8G80 - chains B and D of the 4 polymer chains in the assembly; structure by electron microscopy, 3.25 A resolution.

Chain B:
Molecule: Neuroligin-2
Source organism: Mus musculus
UniProtKB: Q62888 (NLGN2_RAT), isoform Q62888-2; the author numbering skips numbers that UniProt does not, so the offset changes along the chain: 14-150 = UniProt 14-150; 168-836 = UniProt 151-819
Chain sequence (870 residues; numbered -41 to 845; 17 numbers in that range are skipped by the numbering (no residue carries them; nothing is unmodelled there); the number before each row is that of its first residue; numbers below 1 keep their minus sign (Met-41 is residue -41)):
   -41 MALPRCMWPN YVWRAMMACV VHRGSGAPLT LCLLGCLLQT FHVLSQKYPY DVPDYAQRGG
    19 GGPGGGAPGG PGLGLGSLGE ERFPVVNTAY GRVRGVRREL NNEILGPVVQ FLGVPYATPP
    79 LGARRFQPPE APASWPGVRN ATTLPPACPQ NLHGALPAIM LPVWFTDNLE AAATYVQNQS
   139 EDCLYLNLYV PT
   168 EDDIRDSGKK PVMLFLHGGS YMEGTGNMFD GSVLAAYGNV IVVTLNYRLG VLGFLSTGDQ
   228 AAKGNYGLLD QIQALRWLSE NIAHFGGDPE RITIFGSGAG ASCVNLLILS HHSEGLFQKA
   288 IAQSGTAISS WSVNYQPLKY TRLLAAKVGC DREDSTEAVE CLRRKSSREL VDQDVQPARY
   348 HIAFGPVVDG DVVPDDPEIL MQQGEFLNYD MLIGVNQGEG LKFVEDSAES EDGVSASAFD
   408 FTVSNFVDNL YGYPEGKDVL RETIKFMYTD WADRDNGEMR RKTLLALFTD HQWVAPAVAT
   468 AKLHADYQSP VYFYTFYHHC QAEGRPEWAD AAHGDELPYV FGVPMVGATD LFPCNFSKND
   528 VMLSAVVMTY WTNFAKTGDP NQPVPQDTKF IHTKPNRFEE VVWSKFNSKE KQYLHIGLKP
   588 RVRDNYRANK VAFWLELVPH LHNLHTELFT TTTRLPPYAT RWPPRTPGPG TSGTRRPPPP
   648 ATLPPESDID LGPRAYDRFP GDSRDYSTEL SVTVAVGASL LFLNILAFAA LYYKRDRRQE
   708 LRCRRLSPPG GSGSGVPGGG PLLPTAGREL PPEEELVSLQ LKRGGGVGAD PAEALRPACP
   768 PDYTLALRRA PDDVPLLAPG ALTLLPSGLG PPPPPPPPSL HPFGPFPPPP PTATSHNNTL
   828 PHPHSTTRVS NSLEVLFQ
Not modelled in the structure: -41 to 39, 168-173, 554-563, 609-845
Differences from the reference sequence: initiating methionine (-41); expression tag (-40 to 13, 837-845); conflict Val210 (Ala193 in Q62888)
Disulfide bonds: Cys106-Cys141, Cys317-Cys328
Covalent attachments: N-acetylglucosamine (NAG) linked to Asn98, Asn522
UniProt features mapped onto this chain:
  - glycosylation (N-linked (GlcNAc...) asparagine): Asn98, Asn136

Chain D:
Molecule: Neurexin-1
Source organism: Mus musculus
UniProtKB: E0CZA5 (E0CZA5_MOUSE); the construct has insertions or renumbered stretches relative to UniProt, so the offset changes along the chain: -22 to 39 = UniProt 1-62; 68-201 = UniProt 68-201; 232-468 = UniProt 202-438
Chain sequence (470 residues; row label = number of the first residue in the row; note: 30 numbers in that range are skipped by the numbering (no residue carries them; nothing is unmodelled there); numbers below 1 keep their minus sign (Met-22 is residue -22)):
   -22 MYQRMLRCGA DLGSPGGGSG GGAGGRLALI WIVPLTLGGL LGVAWGASSL GAHHIHHFHG
    38 SSKEFEQKLI SEEDLGFEID KVWHDFPATS PIAIYRSPAS LRGGHAGTTY IFSKGGGQIT
    98 YKWPPNDRPS TRADRLAIGF STVQKEAVLV RVDSSSGLGD YLELHIHQGK IGVKFNVGTD
   158 DIAIEESNAI INDGKYHVVR FTRSGGNATL QVDSWPVIER YPAG
   232 RQLTIFNSQA TIIIGGKEQG QPFQGQLSGL YYNGLKVLNM AAENDANIAI VGNVRLVGEV
   292 PSSMTTESTA TAMQSEMSTS IMETTTTLAT STARRGKPPT KEPISQTTDD ILVASAECPS
   352 DDEDIDPCEP SSGGLANPTR VGGREPYPGS AEVIRESSST TGMVVGIVAA AALCILILLY
   412 AMYKYRNRDE GSYHVDESRN YISNSAQSNG AVVKEKQPSS AKSANKNKKN KDKEYYVSNS
   472 LEVLFQ
Not modelled in the structure: -22 to 82, 290-477
Differences from the reference sequence: conflict Gly15 (Ser38 in E0CZA5); insertion (40-67); expression tag (469-477)
Covalent attachments: N-acetylglucosamine (NAG) linked to Asn184
Metal / ion sites: Ca2+: Asp137, Val154, Ile236, Asn238

Chain B / chain D interface:
Residue-residue contacts - 21 pairs, chain B then chain D:
  His278(B) - Arg109(D)
  Glu281(B) - Arg109(D)
  Pro361(B) - Arg232(D)
  Gln370(B) - Leu234(D)
  Gly371(B) - Ile236(D)
  Gly371(B) - Asn238(D)  hydrogen bond (backbone-side chain)
  Glu372(B) - Leu234(D)
  Glu372(B) - Thr235(D)  hydrogen bond (side chain-backbone)
  Glu372(B) - Ile236(D)
  Phe373(B) - Ile236(D)
  Leu374(B) - Ser107(D)
  Leu374(B) - Arg109(D)
  Leu374(B) - Ile236(D)  hydrophobic
  Asn375(B) - Arg105(D)
  Asn375(B) - Ser107(D)
  Asp473(B) - Leu135(D)
  Tyr474(B) - Leu135(D)  hydrophobic
  Tyr474(B) - Asn238(D)
  Tyr474(B) - Ser239(D)
  Gln475(B) - Ser132(D)
  Gln475(B) - Ser239(D)
Also at the interface, not in a pair above, chain B (14 interface residues in all): Leu276, Lys572
Also at the interface, not in a pair above, chain D (14 interface residues in all): Asn103, Thr108, Ser133

In short:
The chain B/chain D interface involves 14 residues from each chain, with 2 hydrogen bonds. Polar pairs include
Gly371(B)-Asn238(D) and Glu372(B)-Thr235(D). N-acetylglucosamine is covalently linked to Asn98(B) and
Asn522(B). N-acetylglucosamine is covalently linked to Asn184(D). Asp137(D), Val154(D), Ile236(D) and
Asn238(D) form the Ca2+ site.
Chain B is Neuroligin-2 and chain D is Neurexin-1, both from Mus musculus; the structure, Cryo-EM structure of
full length Neuroligin-2 from Mouse bound to two Neurexin-1 Beta conformation two, was determined by electron
microscopy.
